7BR8 - chains S and x of the 16 polymer chains in the assembly; structure by electron microscopy, 3.80 A resolution.

# Chain S (and x)
Name: Major capsid protein
Source organism: Epstein-Barr virus (strain B95-8)
Notes: chain x of this document is another copy of the same molecule, construct and numbering; everything in this record applies to it too
Reference sequence: P03226 (MCP_EBVB9); residues 1-1381 here = UniProt positions 1-1381
Amino-acid sequence (1381 residues; row label = number of the first residue in the row):
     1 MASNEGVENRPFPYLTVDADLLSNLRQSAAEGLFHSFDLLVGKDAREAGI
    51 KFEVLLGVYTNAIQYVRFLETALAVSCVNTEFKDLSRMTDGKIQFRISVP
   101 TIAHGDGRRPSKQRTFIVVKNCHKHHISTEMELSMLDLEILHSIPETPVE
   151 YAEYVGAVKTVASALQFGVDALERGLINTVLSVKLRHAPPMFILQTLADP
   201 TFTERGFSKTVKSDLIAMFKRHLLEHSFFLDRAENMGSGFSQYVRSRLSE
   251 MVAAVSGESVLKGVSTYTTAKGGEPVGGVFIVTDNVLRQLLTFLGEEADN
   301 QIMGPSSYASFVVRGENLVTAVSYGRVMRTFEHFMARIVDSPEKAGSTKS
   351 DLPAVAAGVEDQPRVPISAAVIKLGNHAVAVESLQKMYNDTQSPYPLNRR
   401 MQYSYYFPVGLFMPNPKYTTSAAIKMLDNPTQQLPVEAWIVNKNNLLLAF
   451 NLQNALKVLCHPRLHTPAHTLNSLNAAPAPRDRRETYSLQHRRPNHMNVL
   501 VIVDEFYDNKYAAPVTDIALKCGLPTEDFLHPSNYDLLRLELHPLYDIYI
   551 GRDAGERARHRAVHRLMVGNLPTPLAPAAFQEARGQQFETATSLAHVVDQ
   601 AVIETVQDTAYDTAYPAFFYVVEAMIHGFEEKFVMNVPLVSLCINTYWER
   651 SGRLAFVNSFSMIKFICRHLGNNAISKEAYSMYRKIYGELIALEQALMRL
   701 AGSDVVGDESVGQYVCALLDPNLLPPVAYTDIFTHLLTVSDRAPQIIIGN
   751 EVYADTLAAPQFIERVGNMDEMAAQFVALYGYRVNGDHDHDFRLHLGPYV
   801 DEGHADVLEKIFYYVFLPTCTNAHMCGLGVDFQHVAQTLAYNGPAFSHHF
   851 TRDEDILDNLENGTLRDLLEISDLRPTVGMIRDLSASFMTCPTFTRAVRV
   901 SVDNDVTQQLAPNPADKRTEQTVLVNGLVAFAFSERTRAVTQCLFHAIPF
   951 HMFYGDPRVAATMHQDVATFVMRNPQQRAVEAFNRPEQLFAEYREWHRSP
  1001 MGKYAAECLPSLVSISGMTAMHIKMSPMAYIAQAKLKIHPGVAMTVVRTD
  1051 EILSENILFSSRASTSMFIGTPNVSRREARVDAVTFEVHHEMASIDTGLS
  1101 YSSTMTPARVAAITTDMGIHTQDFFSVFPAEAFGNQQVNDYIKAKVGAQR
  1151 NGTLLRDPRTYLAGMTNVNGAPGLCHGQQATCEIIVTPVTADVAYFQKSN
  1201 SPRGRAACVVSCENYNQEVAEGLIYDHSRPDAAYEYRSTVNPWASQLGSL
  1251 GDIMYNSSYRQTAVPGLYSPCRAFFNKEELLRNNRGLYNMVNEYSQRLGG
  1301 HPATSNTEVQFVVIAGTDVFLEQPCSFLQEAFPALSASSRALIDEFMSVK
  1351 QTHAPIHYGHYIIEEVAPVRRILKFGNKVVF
Unresolved in the structure: 1-4, 345-363, 1149-1173 (chain x: 1-27, 1149-1177)

# Interface between chain S and chain x
Contacting residue pairs (92; chain S residue first):
  Gly-6(S) with Val-119(x)
  Val-7(S) with Ile-117(x), hydrophobic; Val-119(x), hydrophobic
  Glu-8(S) with Lys-92(x), salt bridge; Gln-94(x), hydrogen bond (backbone-side chain); Arg-326(x), salt bridge
  Asn-9(S) with Ile-117(x)
  Phe-12(S) with Phe-334(x), hydrophobic
  Pro-13(S) with Phe-334(x); Arg-337(x); Ile-338(x), hydrophobic
  Tyr-14(S) with Gln-94(x), hydrogen bond; Arg-96(x); Ile-117(x)
  Leu-15(S) with His-333(x); Asp-351(x); Ala-354(x), hydrophobic
  Thr-16(S) with Gly-346(x), hydrogen bond (side chain-backbone); Ser-347(x), hydrogen bond (side chain-backbone); Thr-348(x); Asp-351(x), hydrogen bond (backbone-side chain)
  Val-17(S) with Val-260(x); Val-355(x), hydrophobic
  Asp-18(S) with Lys-262(x), salt bridge; Thr-348(x)
  Ala-19(S) with Glu-258(x); Ser-259(x); Lys-262(x)
  Asp-20(S) with Glu-258(x), hydrogen bond (backbone-side chain)
  Leu-21(S) with Phe-95(x), hydrophobic; Ile-97(x), hydrophobic; Val-260(x), hydrophobic; Leu-1099(x)
  Leu-22(S) with Ile-97(x), hydrophobic; Ser-98(x); Val-99(x), hydrophobic; Pro-100(x)
  Asn-24(S) with Thr-203(x), hydrogen bond; Tyr-1288(x), hydrogen bond
  Leu-25(S) with Ile-97(x), hydrophobic; Phe-116(x), hydrophobic; Leu-1099(x), hydrophobic
  Arg-26(S) with Arg-114(x)
  Gln-27(S) with Thr-203(x), hydrogen bond (side chain-backbone); Glu-204(x); Gly-206(x); Phe-207(x)
  Ser-28(S) with Tyr-1288(x)
  Ala-29(S) with Phe-116(x), hydrophobic
  Glu-31(S) with Phe-207(x); Asn-1214(x); Gly-1286(x); Leu-1287(x), hydrogen bond (side chain-backbone); Tyr-1288(x)
  Gly-32(S) with Tyr-1288(x); Asn-1289(x), hydrogen bond (backbone-backbone)
  Leu-33(S) with Leu-1099(x); Ser-1100(x); Tyr-1101(x); Tyr-1288(x), hydrophobic; Asn-1292(x)
  Phe-34(S) with Leu-1099(x)
  Ser-36(S) with Val-119(x), hydrogen bond (backbone-backbone)
  Phe-37(S) with Ile-117(x); Val-118(x), hydrophobic
  Asp-38(S) with Thr-115(x); Phe-116(x); Ile-117(x), hydrogen bond (backbone-backbone)
  Leu-39(S) with Thr-115(x); Phe-116(x), hydrophobic
  Leu-40(S) with Gln-113(x); Arg-114(x); Thr-115(x), hydrogen bond (backbone-backbone); Ile-117(x), hydrophobic
  Val-41(S) with Lys-112(x); Arg-114(x)
  Gly-42(S) with Lys-112(x), hydrogen bond (backbone-backbone); Gln-113(x)
  Ala-45(S) with Arg-96(x), hydrogen bond (backbone-side chain); Gln-113(x)
  Arg-46(S) with Arg-96(x)
  Glu-47(S) with Arg-96(x), salt bridge
  Thr-147(S) with Asp-84(x)
  Pro-148(S) with Val-312(x); Arg-314(x); Leu-318(x)
  Val-149(S) with Asp-84(x); Val-313(x), hydrophobic; Leu-318(x), hydrophobic
  Glu-150(S) with Arg-87(x), salt bridge
  Glu-153(S) with Arg-87(x), salt bridge
  Lys-344(S) with His-142(x)
Also at the interface, not in a pair above, chain S (42 interface residues in all): Ala-152
Also at the interface, not in a pair above, chain x (54 interface residues in all): Lys-120, Leu-141, Tyr-154

# Summary
Chain S and chain x form an interface of 42 and 54 residues respectively; the contacts include 16 hydrogen
bonds and 6 salt bridges. Polar contacts include Glu-8(S)/Lys-92(x), Glu-8(S)/Arg-326(x) and
Asp-18(S)/Lys-262(x).
Chain S and chain x are both Major capsid protein (Epstein-Barr virus (strain B95-8)); the structure,
Epstein-Barr virus, C5 penton vertex, CATC absent, was determined by electron microscopy, deposited together
with 7BQT, 7BQX, 7BR7 and 7BSI.
